3FW5 - chain A; structure by X-ray diffraction, 2.30 A resolution.

Chain A:
Protein: Neutrophil gelatinase-associated lipocalin
Source organism: Homo sapiens
UniProt: P80188 (NGAL_HUMAN); residues 1-178 here correspond to UniProt positions 21-198 (UniProt number = residue number + 20)
Sequence (178 residues; row label = number of the first residue in the row):
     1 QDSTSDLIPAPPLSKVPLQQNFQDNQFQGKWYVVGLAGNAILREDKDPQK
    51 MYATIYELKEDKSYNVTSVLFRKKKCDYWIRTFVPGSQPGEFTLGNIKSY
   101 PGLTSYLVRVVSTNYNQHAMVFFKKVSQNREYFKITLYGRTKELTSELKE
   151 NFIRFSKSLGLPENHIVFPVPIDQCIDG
Unresolved in the structure: 1-3
Disulfide bonds: Cys76-Cys175
Construct notes: engineered mutation Ser87 (Cys107 in P80188)
Ion coordination: Na+: Lys30, Tyr32
Ligand contacts: 4-methylcatechol (MCT): Ala40, Tyr106, Phe123, Lys124, Lys125, Tyr132, Phe133, Lys134
Swiss-Prot annotation at these positions:
  - binding site (a carboxymycobactin): Tyr52 to Thr54, Lys125, Lys134, Tyr138
  - binding site (enterobactin): Tyr106, Lys134
  - modified residue: Gln1 (Pyrrolidone carboxylic acid)
  - glycosylation: Asn65 (N-linked (GlcNAc...) asparagine)
What the authors report for this chain:
  - binding site for 4-methylcatechol: Lys125, Lys134
  - conformationally variable residues (side-chain flip): Trp79, Arg81
  - mutagenesis - K125A/K134A: abolished binding to catechol:Fe
  - mutagenesis - K125A/K134A: abolished binding to Ent:Fe

In short:
Ligands of chain A: 4-methylcatechol. Lys30 and Tyr32 form the Na+ site. From UniProt: 6
carboxymycobactin-binding residues and enterobactin-binding residues Tyr106 and Lys134. The paper reports a
binding site for 4-methylcatechol at Lys125 and Lys134; K125A/K134A abolish binding to catechol:Fe.
Chain A is Neutrophil gelatinase-associated lipocalin (Homo sapiens); the structure, Crystal structure of
Siderocalin (NGAL, Lipocalin 2) complexed with Ferric 4-methyl-catechol, was determined by X-ray diffraction
(same publication as 3FW4).
